Entry 6VK7 (X-ray diffraction, 2.12 A resolution); this record covers chains A and B of the 3 polymer chains in the assembly.

Chain A:
Name: Methane monooxygenase component A alpha chain
Organism: Methylosinus trichosporium OB3b
UniProtKB: A0A2D2D5X0 (A0A2D2D5X0_METTR); residue numbers follow UniProt; this construct covers 1-526
Sequence (526 residues; numbered 1 to 526; the number before each row is that of its first residue):
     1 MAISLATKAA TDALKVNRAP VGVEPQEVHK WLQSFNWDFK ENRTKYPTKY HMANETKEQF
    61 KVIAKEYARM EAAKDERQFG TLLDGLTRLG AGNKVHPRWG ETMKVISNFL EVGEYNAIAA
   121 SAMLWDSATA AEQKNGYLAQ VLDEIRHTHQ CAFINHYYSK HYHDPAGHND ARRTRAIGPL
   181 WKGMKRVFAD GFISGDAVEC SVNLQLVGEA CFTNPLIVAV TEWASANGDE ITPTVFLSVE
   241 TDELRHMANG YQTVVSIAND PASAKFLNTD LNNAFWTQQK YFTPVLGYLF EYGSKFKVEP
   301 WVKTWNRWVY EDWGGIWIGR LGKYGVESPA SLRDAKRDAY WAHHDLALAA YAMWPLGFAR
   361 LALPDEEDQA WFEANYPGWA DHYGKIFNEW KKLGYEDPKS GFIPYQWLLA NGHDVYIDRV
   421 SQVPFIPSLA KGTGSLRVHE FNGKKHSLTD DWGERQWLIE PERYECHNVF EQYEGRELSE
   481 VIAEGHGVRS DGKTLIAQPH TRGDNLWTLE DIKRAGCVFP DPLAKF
Unresolved in the structure: 1-11
Bound ions: Fe ion site 1: Glu114, Glu144, His147, Glu243; Fe ion site 2: Glu144, Glu209, Glu243, His246
Reported in the primary citation:
  - conformationally variable residues (helix shift, side-chain flip): Thr213, Asn214, Val218, Glu240, Glu243, Leu244, Met247, Phe282
  - Fe ion coordination: Glu243
  - contacts within the chain: Asn214-Glu240

Chain B:
Name: Methane monooxygenase
Organism: Methylosinus trichosporium OB3b
UniProtKB: A0A2D2D5X7 (A0A2D2D5X7_METTR); numbering as in UniProt (aligned over 1-395)
Sequence (395 residues; row label = number of the first residue in the row):
     1 MSQPQSSQVT KRGLTDPERA AIIAAAVPDH ALDTQRKYHY FIQPRWKRLS EYEQLSCYAQ
    61 PNPDWIAGGL DWGDWTQKFH GGRPSWGNES TELRTTDWYR HRDPARRWHH PYVKDKSEEA
   121 RYTQRFLAAY SSEGSIRTID PYWRDEILNK YFGALLYSEY GLFNAHSSVG RDCLSDTIRQ
   181 TAVFAALDKV DNAQMIQMER LFIAKLVPGF DASTDVPKKI WTTDPIYSGA RATVQEIWQG
   241 VQDWNEILWA GHAVYDATFG QFARREFFQR LATVYGDTLT PFFTAQSQTY FQTTRGAIDD
   301 LFVYCLANDS EFGAHNRTFL NAWTEHYLAS SVAALKDFVG LYAKVEKVAG ATDRAGVSEA
   361 LQRVFGDWKI DYADKIGFRV DVDQKVDAVL AGYKN
Unresolved in the structure: 1-8

Interface between chain A and chain B:
Pairs across the interface (261):
  Asp12(A) - Arg137(B)
  Ala13(A) - Arg137(B)
  Leu14(A) - Arg137(B)  hydrogen bond (backbone-side chain)
  Val16(A) - Gly134(B)
  Val16(A) - Ile136(B)  hydrophobic
  Val16(A) - Arg137(B)
  Val16(A) - Leu206(B)
  Asn17(A) - Ser131(B)
  Arg18(A) - Ser131(B)
  Arg18(A) - Ser132(B)
  Arg18(A) - Glu133(B)
  Arg18(A) - Gly134(B)
  Arg18(A) - Arg137(B)
  Ala19(A) - Ser131(B)  hydrogen bond (backbone-side chain)
  Pro20(A) - Ala128(B)
  Pro20(A) - Ser131(B)
  Pro20(A) - Ser132(B)
  Val21(A) - Leu127(B)
  Val21(A) - Ala128(B)  hydrogen bond (backbone-backbone)
  Val21(A) - Ser131(B)  hydrogen bond (backbone-side chain)
  Val21(A) - Phe202(B)
  Val21(A) - Lys205(B)
  Gly22(A) - Gln124(B)
  Gly22(A) - Lys205(B)  hydrogen bond (backbone-side chain)
  Val23(A) - Gln124(B)  hydrogen bond (backbone-side chain)
  Val23(A) - Met198(B)  hydrophobic
  Val23(A) - Phe202(B)  hydrophobic
  Glu27(A) - Leu201(B)
  Glu27(A) - Lys205(B)  salt bridge
  Val28(A) - Gln194(B)
  Val28(A) - Met198(B)  hydrophobic
  Val28(A) - Leu201(B)  hydrophobic
  Trp31(A) - Gln197(B)
  Trp31(A) - Leu201(B)
  Trp31(A) - Ser213(B)
  Trp31(A) - Thr214(B)
  Ser34(A) - Tyr157(B)  hydrogen bond (backbone-side chain)
  Ser34(A) - Thr214(B)  hydrogen bond
  Ser34(A) - Lys218(B)  hydrogen bond (backbone-side chain)
  Phe35(A) - Leu156(B)  hydrophobic
  Phe35(A) - Tyr157(B)
  Phe35(A) - Tyr160(B)
  Phe35(A) - Ala193(B)
  Phe35(A) - Gln197(B)
  Asn36(A) - Tyr160(B)
  Asn36(A) - Lys218(B)  hydrogen bond (backbone-side chain)
  Asn36(A) - Trp238(B)
  Trp37(A) - Tyr157(B)
  Trp37(A) - Gly161(B)
  Trp37(A) - Lys218(B)
  Trp37(A) - Trp221(B)
  Trp37(A) - Arg231(B)
  Trp37(A) - Val234(B)  hydrophobic
  Trp37(A) - Gln235(B)  hydrogen bond
  Trp37(A) - Trp238(B)  hydrophobic
  Phe39(A) - Gln235(B)
  Phe39(A) - Trp238(B)  hydrophobic
  Phe39(A) - Gln239(B)
  Glu41(A) - Gln239(B)
  Asn42(A) - Trp238(B)
  Asn42(A) - Gln239(B)  hydrogen bond
  Arg43(A) - Gln239(B)  hydrogen bond (backbone-side chain)
  Lys45(A) - Ser168(B)  hydrogen bond
  Lys45(A) - Trp238(B)  hydrogen bond (side chain-backbone)
  Lys45(A) - Gln239(B)
  Lys45(A) - Val241(B)  hydrogen bond (side chain-backbone)
  Lys45(A) - Gln242(B)
  Lys45(A) - Ile247(B)
  Tyr46(A) - Arg83(B)
  Tyr46(A) - Ser168(B)  hydrogen bond (side chain-backbone)
  Tyr46(A) - Arg171(B)
  Tyr46(A) - Asp172(B)  hydrogen bond
  Tyr46(A) - Gln242(B)  hydrogen bond
  Ile63(A) - Gln194(B)
  Ile63(A) - Met198(B)  hydrophobic
  Ala64(A) - Lys116(B)
  Ala64(A) - Leu187(B)  hydrophobic
  Ala64(A) - Asp191(B)
  Ala64(A) - Gln194(B)  hydrogen bond (backbone-side chain)
  Lys65(A) - Lys116(B)
  Lys65(A) - Glu119(B)
  Lys65(A) - Ala120(B)
  Lys65(A) - Asp191(B)  salt bridge
  Lys65(A) - Met195(B)  hydrogen bond
  Lys65(A) - Gln286(B)  hydrogen bond
  Lys65(A) - Tyr290(B)  hydrogen bond
  Tyr67(A) - His109(B)  hydrogen bond
  Tyr67(A) - Val113(B)  hydrophobic
  Ala68(A) - Val113(B)
  Ala68(A) - Lys116(B)
  Ala68(A) - Ser117(B)
  Arg69(A) - Ser117(B)
  Arg69(A) - Arg121(B)
  Ala72(A) - Val113(B)
  Ala72(A) - Ser117(B)
  Asp75(A) - His110(B)  salt bridge
  Asp75(A) - Val113(B)
  Glu76(A) - His110(B)
  Glu76(A) - Lys114(B)  salt bridge
  Phe79(A) - Trp108(B)  hydrophobic
  Phe79(A) - His110(B)
  Asn93(A) - Val27(B)
  Lys94(A) - Leu14(B)
  Lys94(A) - Ile23(B)
  Val95(A) - Ile23(B)
  Val95(A) - Val27(B)
  His96(A) - Ile23(B)
  His96(A) - Ala26(B)
  Pro97(A) - Ala26(B)
  Glu111(A) - Tyr38(B)
  Glu111(A) - Ala59(B)
  Val112(A) - Pro61(B)  hydrophobic
  Tyr115(A) - Ala59(B)  hydrophobic
  Tyr115(A) - Gln60(B)  hydrogen bond
  Tyr115(A) - Trp86(B)  hydrophobic
  Tyr115(A) - Ser175(B)  hydrogen bond (side chain-backbone)
  Tyr115(A) - Asp176(B)  hydrogen bond (side chain-backbone)
  Tyr115(A) - Arg179(B)  hydrogen bond
  Asn116(A) - Pro61(B)
  Asn116(A) - Trp86(B)
  Ile118(A) - Arg179(B)
  Ala119(A) - Trp86(B)  hydrophobic
  Ala119(A) - Gly170(B)
  Ala119(A) - Arg171(B)
  Ala122(A) - Ser167(B)
  Ala122(A) - Gly170(B)
  Ala122(A) - Arg171(B)
  Met123(A) - Arg171(B)  hydrogen bond
  Trp125(A) - Phe163(B)  hydrophobic
  Trp125(A) - Asn164(B)  hydrogen bond
  Trp125(A) - His166(B)
  Trp125(A) - Ser167(B)
  Trp125(A) - Ala186(B)  hydrophobic
  Asp126(A) - Ser167(B)  hydrogen bond
  Asp126(A) - Ser168(B)
  Ala131(A) - Tyr160(B)
  Lys134(A) - Asn164(B)
  Leu138(A) - Phe163(B)  hydrophobic
  Leu138(A) - Leu187(B)  hydrophobic
  Leu138(A) - Val190(B)  hydrophobic
  Val141(A) - Val183(B)  hydrophobic
  Leu142(A) - His109(B)  hydrogen bond (backbone-side chain)
  Leu142(A) - Val183(B)  hydrophobic
  Leu142(A) - Phe184(B)  hydrophobic
  Leu142(A) - Leu187(B)  hydrophobic
  Ile145(A) - His109(B)
  Ile145(A) - Val183(B)  hydrophobic
  Arg146(A) - His109(B)
  His149(A) - Leu55(B)
  His149(A) - Ser56(B)  hydrogen bond
  His149(A) - Trp108(B)
  His149(A) - His109(B)  hydrogen bond (side chain-backbone)
  His149(A) - Gln180(B)  hydrogen bond
  Ala152(A) - Tyr38(B)
  Ala152(A) - Leu55(B)  hydrophobic
  Phe153(A) - Leu55(B)
  Asn155(A) - Tyr38(B)
  His156(A) - Tyr38(B)
  His156(A) - Gln54(B)
  Ser159(A) - Arg36(B)  hydrogen bond (backbone-side chain)
  Ser159(A) - Tyr38(B)
  Lys160(A) - Arg36(B)  hydrogen bond (backbone-side chain)
  Tyr162(A) - Arg36(B)  hydrogen bond (backbone-side chain)
  His163(A) - Pro28(B)
  His163(A) - Ala31(B)
  His163(A) - Leu32(B)  hydrogen bond (backbone-backbone)
  Asp164(A) - Leu32(B)
  Pro165(A) - Asp33(B)
  Pro165(A) - Gln35(B)
  Pro165(A) - Arg36(B)
  Ala166(A) - Asp33(B)
  His168(A) - Tyr38(B)
  Asn169(A) - Gln35(B)  hydrogen bond (side chain-backbone)
  Asn169(A) - Lys37(B)
  Asn169(A) - Tyr38(B)
  Asn169(A) - His39(B)  hydrogen bond (backbone-backbone)
  Asn169(A) - Tyr40(B)
  Asp170(A) - His39(B)
  Asp170(A) - Tyr40(B)  hydrogen bond
  Asp170(A) - Phe41(B)
  Ala171(A) - His39(B)  hydrogen bond (backbone-side chain)
  Arg172(A) - Tyr38(B)
  Arg172(A) - His39(B)  hydrogen bond (backbone-side chain)
  Arg172(A) - Gln54(B)  hydrogen bond (side chain-backbone)
  Arg172(A) - Leu55(B)  hydrogen bond (side chain-backbone)
  Arg172(A) - Ser56(B)
  Arg172(A) - Cys57(B)  hydrogen bond (side chain-backbone)
  Arg172(A) - Tyr58(B)
  Arg172(A) - Ala59(B)
  Arg173(A) - Tyr40(B)  hydrogen bond
  Arg173(A) - Phe41(B)
  Arg173(A) - Leu70(B)
  Arg175(A) - Tyr58(B)
  Arg175(A) - Ala59(B)
  Arg175(A) - Pro61(B)
  Ala176(A) - Asp71(B)
  Ala176(A) - Trp72(B)  hydrogen bond (backbone-side chain)
  Trp181(A) - Pro61(B)  hydrophobic
  Trp181(A) - Asp71(B)  hydrogen bond
  Lys182(A) - Trp72(B)  hydrogen bond (side chain-backbone)
  Lys182(A) - Thr76(B)
  Lys185(A) - Asp71(B)  salt bridge
  Lys185(A) - Thr76(B)
  Arg186(A) - Thr76(B)  hydrogen bond (backbone-side chain)
  Arg186(A) - Gln77(B)  hydrogen bond
  Asp190(A) - Trp75(B)
  Asp190(A) - Thr76(B)  hydrogen bond
  Asp190(A) - Gln77(B)
  Asp190(A) - Ser85(B)  hydrogen bond
  Gly191(A) - Gln77(B)
  Ile193(A) - Phe79(B)
  Ile193(A) - Ser85(B)
  Ile193(A) - Trp86(B)  hydrophobic
  Ile193(A) - Arg171(B)  hydrogen bond (backbone-side chain)
  Ser194(A) - Gln77(B)  hydrogen bond (backbone-side chain)
  Ser194(A) - Lys78(B)
  Ser194(A) - Phe79(B)
  Ser194(A) - Ser85(B)  hydrogen bond
  Gly195(A) - Phe79(B)
  Glu222(A) - Thr10(B)
  Ser225(A) - Arg12(B)
  Ser225(A) - Gly13(B)  hydrogen bond (backbone-backbone)
  Ala226(A) - Gly13(B)
  Ala226(A) - Arg19(B)  hydrogen bond (backbone-side chain)
  Asn227(A) - Ile23(B)
  Gly228(A) - Gly13(B)
  Gly228(A) - Leu14(B)
  Glu230(A) - Arg12(B)  salt bridge
  Glu230(A) - Leu14(B)
  Phe296(A) - Arg19(B)
  Phe296(A) - Ile22(B)  hydrophobic
  Arg360(A) - Leu32(B)
  Gln422(A) - Thr76(B)
  Glu460(A) - His80(B)  salt bridge
  Glu462(A) - Lys78(B)
  Glu462(A) - His80(B)
  Glu462(A) - Gly81(B)  hydrogen bond (side chain-backbone)
  Glu462(A) - Gly82(B)
  Arg463(A) - Thr76(B)
  Arg463(A) - Gln77(B)
  Arg463(A) - Lys78(B)  hydrogen bond (side chain-backbone)
  Arg463(A) - Phe79(B)
  Arg463(A) - His80(B)  hydrogen bond
  Tyr464(A) - Thr76(B)
  Tyr464(A) - Gln77(B)  hydrogen bond
  Glu465(A) - Asp74(B)
  Glu465(A) - Lys78(B)  salt bridge
  Cys466(A) - Asp74(B)
  Cys466(A) - Trp75(B)
  Cys466(A) - Thr76(B)
  His467(A) - Gly73(B)
  His467(A) - Asp74(B)  hydrogen bond (side chain-backbone)
  Gln472(A) - Trp72(B)
  Tyr473(A) - Trp72(B)
  Arg489(A) - Leu32(B)  hydrogen bond (side chain-backbone)
  Arg489(A) - Asp33(B)
  Ser490(A) - Asp33(B)  hydrogen bond
  Ser490(A) - Thr34(B)
  Gly503(A) - Pro28(B)
  Gly503(A) - His30(B)  hydrogen bond (backbone-side chain)
  Gly503(A) - Leu32(B)
Also at the interface, not in a pair above, chain A (124 interface residues in all): Lys15, Leu32, Pro47, Glu71, Leu89, Ala91, Asn135, Thr148, Tyr158, His161, Glu199, Pro233, Thr277, Val420, Asn468, Val469, Arg502, Leu506
Also at the interface, not in a pair above, chain B (115 interface residues in all): Lys11, Glu51, Tyr112, Ala165, Thr222

In short:
Chain A and chain B form an interface of 124 and 115 residues respectively; the contacts include 68 hydrogen
bonds and 8 salt bridges. Polar pairs include Glu27(A)-Lys205(B), Lys65(A)-Asp191(B) and Asp75(A)-His110(B).
The paper reports Fe ion coordination by Glu243(A); conformational variability at Thr213(A), Asn214(A) and
Val218(A) among others.
Chain A is Methane monooxygenase component A alpha chain and chain B is Methane monooxygenase, both from
Methylosinus trichosporium OB3b; the structure, Crystal Structure of reduced Methylosinus trichosporium OB3b
Soluble Methane Monooxygenase Hydroxylase, was determined by X-ray diffraction, deposited together with 6VK4,
6VK5, 6VK6 and 6VK8.
